Entry 8URD (electron microscopy, 2.80 A resolution); this record covers chains A and B of the 3 polymer chains in the assembly.

Chain A (and B):
Name: Flavin monooxygenase
Source organism: Neobacillus niacini
Notes: chain B of this document is another copy of the same molecule, construct and numbering; everything in this record applies to it too
Sequence (450 residues; row label = number of the first residue in the row; numbers below 1 keep their minus sign (Met-20 is residue -20)):
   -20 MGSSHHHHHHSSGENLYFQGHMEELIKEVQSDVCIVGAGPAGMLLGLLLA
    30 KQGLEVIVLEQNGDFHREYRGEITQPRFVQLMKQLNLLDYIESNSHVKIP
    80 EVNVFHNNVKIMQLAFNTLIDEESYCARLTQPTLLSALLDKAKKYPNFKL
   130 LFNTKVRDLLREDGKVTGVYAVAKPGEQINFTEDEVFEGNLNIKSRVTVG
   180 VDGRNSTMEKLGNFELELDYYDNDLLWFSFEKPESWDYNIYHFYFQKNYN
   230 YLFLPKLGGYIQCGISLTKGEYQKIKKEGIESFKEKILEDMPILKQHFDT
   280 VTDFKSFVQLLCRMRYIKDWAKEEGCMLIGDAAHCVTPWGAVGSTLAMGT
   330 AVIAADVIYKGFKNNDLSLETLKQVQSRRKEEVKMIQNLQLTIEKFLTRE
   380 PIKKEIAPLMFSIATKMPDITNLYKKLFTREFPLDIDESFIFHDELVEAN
Not modelled in the structure: -20 to 6, 154-169, 423-429 (chain B: -20 to 5, 155-168, 423-429)
Ligand contacts:
  - DR9 (1-cis-9-octadecanoyl-2-cis-9-hexadecanoyl phosphatidyl glycerol): Val81, Val83, Met91, Phe222, Phe224, Trp318, Leu368, Thr371, Ile372, Lys374, Phe375, Leu376, Thr377, Lys382, Ile385, Ala386, Met389, Phe390, Ala393, Met396, Ile399, Leu402, Tyr403, Leu406
  - FAD (flavin-adenine dinucleotide): Val15, Gly16, Ala17, Gly18, Pro19, Ala20, Gly21, Leu38, Glu39, Gln40, Asn41, Tyr48, Arg49, Gly50, Glu51, Ile52, Gln110, Lys134, Val135, Val180, Asp181, Gly182, Arg183, Thr186, Leu289, Gly309, Asp310, Ala311, Ala320, Gly322, Ser323, Ala326
  - pyridine-2,6-diol (WTQ): Ile52, Trp206, Leu233, Leu289, Pro317, Ala320

Chain A / chain B interface:
Contacting residue pairs - 14 pairs, chain A then chain B:
  Ile381(A) - Lys395(B)
  Ile381(A) - Pro397(B)  hydrophobic
  Glu384(A) - Lys395(B)
  Ile385(A) - Met396(B)  hydrophobic
  Leu388(A) - Leu388(B)  hydrophobic
  Leu388(A) - Ser391(B)
  Leu388(A) - Ile392(B)  hydrophobic
  Met389(A) - Ile392(B)  hydrophobic
  Ser391(A) - Leu388(B)
  Ile392(A) - Leu388(B)  hydrophobic
  Ile392(A) - Met389(B)  hydrophobic
  Ile392(A) - Ile392(B)  hydrophobic
  Lys395(A) - Ile381(B)
  Lys395(A) - Glu384(B)
Interface residues without a listed pair, chain A (9 interface residues in all): Pro397
Interface residues without a listed pair, chain B (10 interface residues in all): Ile385

Summary:
9 residues of chain A and 10 residues of chain B are in contact. Chain A binds flavin-adenine dinucleotide,
pyridine-2,6-diol and compound DR9.
Chain A and chain B are both Flavin monooxygenase (Neobacillus niacini); the structure, Bacillus niacini
flavin monooxygenase with bound (2,6)DHP, was determined by electron microscopy, deposited together with 8UIU
and 8URC.
